PDB entry 7L1Q | electron microscopy, 3.40 A resolution | chains D and G of the 7 polymer chains in the assembly

[Chain D]
Molecule: ATP synthase subunit beta
Organism: Bacillus sp. (strain PS3)
Notes: EC 7.1.2.2
UniProtKB: A0A0M4U1P9 (A0A0M4U1P9_BACP3); numbering as in UniProt (aligned over 1-473)
Amino-acid sequence (484 residues; each row starts with the number of its first residue; numbers below 1 keep their minus sign (Met-10 is residue -10)):
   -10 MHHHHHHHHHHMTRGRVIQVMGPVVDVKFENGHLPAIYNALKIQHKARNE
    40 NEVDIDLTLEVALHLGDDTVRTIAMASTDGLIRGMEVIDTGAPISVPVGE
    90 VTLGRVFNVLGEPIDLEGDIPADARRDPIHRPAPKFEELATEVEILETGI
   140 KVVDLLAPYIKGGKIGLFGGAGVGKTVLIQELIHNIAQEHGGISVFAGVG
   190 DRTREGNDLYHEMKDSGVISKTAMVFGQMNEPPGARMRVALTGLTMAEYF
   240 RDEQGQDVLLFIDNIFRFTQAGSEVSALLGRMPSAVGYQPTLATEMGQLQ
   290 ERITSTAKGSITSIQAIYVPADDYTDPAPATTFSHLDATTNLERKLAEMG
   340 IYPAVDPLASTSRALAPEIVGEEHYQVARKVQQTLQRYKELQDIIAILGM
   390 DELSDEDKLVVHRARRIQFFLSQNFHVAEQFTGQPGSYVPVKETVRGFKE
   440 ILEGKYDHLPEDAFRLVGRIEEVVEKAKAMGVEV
Disordered / not traced: -10 to 1, 472-473
Sequence notes: expression tag (-10 to 0); conflict Asp190 (Glu in A0A0M4U1P9)
Residues lining bound ligands: ADP (adenosine-5'-diphosphate): Gly161, Val162, Gly163, Lys164, Thr165, Val166, Arg191, Glu194, Tyr341, Ala417, Phe420, Thr421
Reported in the primary citation:
  - conformationally variable residues (domain motion): Ala129 to Gly180

[Chain G]
Molecule: ATP synthase gamma chain
Organism: Bacillus sp. (strain PS3)
UniProtKB: A0A0M4TPJ7 (A0A0M4TPJ7_BACP3); residues 4-288 here correspond to UniProt positions 1-285 (UniProt number = residue number - 3)
Amino-acid sequence (285 residues; row label = number of the first residue in the row):
     4 MASLRDIKTRINATKKTSQITKAMEMVSTSKLNRAEQNAKSFVPYMEKIQ
    54 EVVANVALGAGGASHPMLVSRPVKKTGYLVITSDRGLAGAYNSNVLRLVY
   104 QTIQKRHACPDEYAIIVIGRVGLSFFRKRNMPVILDITRLPDQPSFADIK
   154 EIARKTVGLFADGTFDELYMYYNHYVSAIQQEVTERKLLPLTDLAENKQR
   204 TVYEFEPSQEECLDVLLPQYAESLIYGALLDAKASEHAARMTAMKNATDN
   254 ANELIRTLTLSYNRARQAAITQEITEIVAGANALQ
Disordered / not traced: 4-5, 288
Sequence notes: conflict Cys112 (Ser109 in A0A0M4TPJ7), Cys215 (Ile212 in A0A0M4TPJ7)

[Interface between chain D and chain G]
Contacting residue pairs (5):
  Asp382(D) with Gln22(G), hydrogen bond
  Ile383(D) with Ala26(G), hydrophobic
  Ile386(D) with Ile23(G), hydrophobic; Met27(G), hydrophobic
  Glu391(D) with Lys34(G), salt bridge
Also at the interface, not in a pair above, chain D (9 interface residues in all): Met271, Pro272, Ala310, Gln381, Leu387
Also at the interface, not in a pair above, chain G (10 interface residues in all): Arg8, Val30, Asp145, Ile280, Ala284

[Summary]
9 residues of chain D face 10 of chain G across their interface; the contacts include 1 hydrogen bond and 1
salt bridge. Polar pairs include Glu391(D)-Lys34(G) and Asp382(D)-Gln22(G). Chain D binds ADP. From the paper:
conformational variability at Ala129(D).
Chain D is ATP synthase subunit beta and chain G is ATP synthase gamma chain, both from Bacillus sp. (strain
PS3); the structure, PS3 F1-ATPase Binding/TS Dwell, was determined by electron microscopy together with 7L1R
and 7L1S from the same study.
